6E0P - chains H and I of the 12 polymer chains in the assembly; structure by electron microscopy, 2.60 A resolution.

Chain H:
Molecule: Histone H2B type 1-J
From: Homo sapiens
Reference sequence: P06899 (H2B1J_HUMAN); residues 0-125 here correspond to UniProt positions 1-126 (UniProt number = residue number + 1)
Amino-acid sequence (126 residues; numbered 0 to 125; the number before each row is that of its first residue; numbering starts at 0):
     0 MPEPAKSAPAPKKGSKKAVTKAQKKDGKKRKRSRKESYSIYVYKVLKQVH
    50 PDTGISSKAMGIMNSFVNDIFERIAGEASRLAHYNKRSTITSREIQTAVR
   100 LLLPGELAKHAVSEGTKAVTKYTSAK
Not modelled in the structure: 0-30, 125
UniProt features mapped onto this chain:
  - modified residue: Pro1 (N-acetylproline), Glu2 (ADP-ribosyl glutamic acid), Lys5 (N6-(2-hydroxyisobutyryl)lysine), Ser6 (ADP-ribosylserine), Lys11 (N6-(beta-hydroxybutyryl)lysine), Lys12 (N6-(2-hydroxyisobutyryl)lysine), Ser14 (Phosphoserine), Lys15 (N6-acetyllysine), Lys16 (N6-(beta-hydroxybutyryl)lysine), Lys20 (N6-(2-hydroxyisobutyryl)lysine), Lys23 (N6-(2-hydroxyisobutyryl)lysine), Lys24 (N6-(2-hydroxyisobutyryl)lysine), Lys34 (N6-(2-hydroxyisobutyryl)lysine), Glu35 (PolyADP-ribosyl glutamic acid), Ser36 (Phosphoserine), Lys43 (N6-(2-hydroxyisobutyryl)lysine), Lys46 (N6-(2-hydroxyisobutyryl)lysine), Lys57 (N6,N6-dimethyllysine), Arg79 (Dimethylated arginine), Lys85 (N6,N6,N6-trimethyllysine) and 6 more in UniProt
  - glycosylation: Ser112 (O-linked (GlcNAc) serine)
  - cross-link (Glycyl lysine isopeptide (Lys-Gly)): Lys5 (interchain with G-Cter in SUMO2), Lys20 (interchain with G-Cter in SUMO2), Lys34 (interchain with G-Cter in ubiquitin), Lys120 (interchain with G-Cter in ubiquitin)

Chain I:
Molecule: 145-nt DNA strand
Sequence (145 nucleotides; row label = number of the first residue in the row):
     1 ATCAATATCCACCTGCAGATTCTACCAAAAGTGTATTTGGAAACTGCTCC
    51 ATCAAAAGGCATGTTCAGCTCTGTGAGTGAAACTCCATCATCACAAAGAA
   101 TATTCTGAGAATGCTTCCGTTTGCCTTTTATATGAACTTCCTGAT

Interface between chain H and chain I:
Contacting residue pairs (15; chain H residue first):
  Arg31(H) - DT103(I)  phosphate contact
  Ser32(H) - DT103(I)  hydrogen bond to the phosphate
  Arg33(H) - DA27(I)  hydrogen bond to the phosphate
  Arg33(H) - DA28(I)  sugar contact
  Tyr42(H) - DT21(I)  hydrogen bond to the phosphate
  Gly53(H) - DT20(I)  phosphate contact
  Ile54(H) - DA19(I)  sugar contact
  Ile54(H) - DT20(I)  phosphate contact
  Ser55(H) - DA19(I)  phosphate contact
  Ser56(H) - DA19(I)  hydrogen bond to the phosphate
  Arg86(H) - DG39(I)  phosphate contact
  Arg86(H) - DG40(I)  salt bridge to the phosphate
  Ser87(H) - DG39(I)  hydrogen bond to the phosphate
  Thr88(H) - DT38(I)  phosphate contact
  Thr88(H) - DG39(I)  hydrogen bond to the phosphate
Other interface residues (no listed pair), chain H (12 interface residues in all): Lys85

Summary:
The interface between chain H and chain I involves 12 residues on one side and 9 on the other; the contacts
include 6 hydrogen bonds and 1 salt bridge. Polar pairs include Ser32(H)-DT103(I), Arg33(H)-DA27(I) and
Tyr42(H)-DT21(I).
Here chain H is Histone H2B type 1-J (Homo sapiens) and chain I is a 145-nt DNA strand. Entry 6E0P (Cryo-EM
structure of the centromeric nucleosome (Native alpha satellite DNA) in complex with a single chain ...) was
determined by electron microscopy, deposited together with 6DZT, 6E0C and 6O1D.
